Entry 8DYX (electron microscopy, 3.00 A resolution); this record covers chains I and W of the 23 polymer chains in the assembly.

[Chain I]
Protein: Circumsporozoite protein
From: Plasmodium falciparum
Amino-acid sequence (278 residues; numbered 26 to 303; the number before each row is that of its first residue):
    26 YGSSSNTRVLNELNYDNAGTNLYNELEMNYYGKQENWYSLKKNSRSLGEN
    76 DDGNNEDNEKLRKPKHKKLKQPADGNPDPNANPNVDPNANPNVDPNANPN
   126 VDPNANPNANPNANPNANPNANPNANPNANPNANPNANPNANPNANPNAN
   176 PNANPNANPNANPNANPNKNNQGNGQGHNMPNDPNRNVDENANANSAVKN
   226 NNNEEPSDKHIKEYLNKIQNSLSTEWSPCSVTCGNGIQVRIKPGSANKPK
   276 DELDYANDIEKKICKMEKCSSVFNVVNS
Disordered / not traced: 26-102, 193-303

[Chain W]
Protein: 311 heavy chain
From: Homo sapiens
Amino-acid sequence (225 residues; row label = number of the first residue in the row; a row labelled like 82A-82C holds insertion residues (82A, then the next letters in order)):
     1 QVQLVESGGGVVPPGRSLRLSCATSGFTFSNYGMHWVRQAPGKGLEWVAI
    51 IW
   52A Y
    53 DGSRNFYAASVEGRFTISRDNSKNTLYLQM
82A-82C NSL
    83 RVEDTAVYYCARAAYYDT
100A-100D SGYG
   101 DYWGQGTLVTVSSASTKGPSVFPLAPSSKSTSGGTAALGCLVKDYFPEPV
   151 TVSWNSGALTSGVHTFPAVLQSSGLYSLSSVVTVPSSSLGTQTYICNVNH
   201 KPSNTKVDKKVEPKSCD
Disordered / not traced: 114-217
Disulfides: Cys-22/Cys-92

[How chain I and chain W interact]
Pairs across the interface (21):
  Ala-174(I) / Arg-56(W)
  Ala-174(I) / Phe-58(W)  hydrophobic
  Pro-176(I) / Phe-58(W)  hydrophobic
  Asn-177(I) / Tyr-97(W)
  Asn-177(I) / Thr-100(W)  hydrogen bond (side chain-backbone)
  Asn-177(I) / Ser-100A(W)
  Asn-179(I) / Trp-52(W)
  Pro-180(I) / Gly-33(W)
  Pro-180(I) / Ile-50(W)  hydrophobic
  Pro-180(I) / Trp-52(W)
  Pro-180(I) / Tyr-52A(W)  hydrogen bond (backbone-backbone)
  Pro-180(I) / Ala-95(W)  hydrophobic
  Asn-181(I) / Asn-31(W)
  Asn-181(I) / Tyr-32(W)
  Asn-181(I) / Gly-33(W)  hydrogen bond (side chain-backbone)
  Asn-181(I) / Tyr-52A(W)
  Asn-181(I) / Ala-95(W)  hydrogen bond (side chain-backbone)
  Asn-181(I) / Ala-96(W)
  Ala-182(I) / Tyr-52A(W)  hydrogen bond (backbone-side chain)
  Asn-183(I) / Asn-31(W)
  Asn-183(I) / Tyr-52A(W)
Other interface residues (no listed pair), chain I (10 interface residues in all): Asn-175, Ala-178
Other interface residues (no listed pair), chain W (15 interface residues in all): Ser-30, Gly-100B

[Summary]
Chain I and chain W form an interface of 10 and 15 residues respectively; the contacts include 5 hydrogen
bonds. Polar pairs include Asn-177(I)/Thr-100(W), Asn-181(I)/Gly-33(W) and Asn-181(I)/Ala-95(W).
Here chain I is Circumsporozoite protein (Plasmodium falciparum) and chain W is 311 heavy chain (Homo
sapiens). Entry 8DYX (Cryo-EM structure of 311 Fab in complex with recombinant shortened Plasmodium falciparum
circumsporozoite protein (rsCSP)) was determined by electron microscopy, deposited together with 8DYW, 8DYY,
8DZ4 and 8EKF.
